Entry 8G5G (electron microscopy, 2.94 A resolution); this record covers chains A and H of the 7 polymer chains in the assembly.

Chain A:
Protein: Gamma-aminobutyric acid receptor subunit alpha-1
Source organism: Mus musculus
Reference sequence: P62812 (GBRA1_MOUSE); residues -26 to 428 here correspond to UniProt positions 1-455 (UniProt number = residue number + 27)
Chain sequence (455 residues; numbered -26 to 428; the number before each row is that of its first residue; numbers below 1 keep their minus sign (Met-26 is residue -26)):
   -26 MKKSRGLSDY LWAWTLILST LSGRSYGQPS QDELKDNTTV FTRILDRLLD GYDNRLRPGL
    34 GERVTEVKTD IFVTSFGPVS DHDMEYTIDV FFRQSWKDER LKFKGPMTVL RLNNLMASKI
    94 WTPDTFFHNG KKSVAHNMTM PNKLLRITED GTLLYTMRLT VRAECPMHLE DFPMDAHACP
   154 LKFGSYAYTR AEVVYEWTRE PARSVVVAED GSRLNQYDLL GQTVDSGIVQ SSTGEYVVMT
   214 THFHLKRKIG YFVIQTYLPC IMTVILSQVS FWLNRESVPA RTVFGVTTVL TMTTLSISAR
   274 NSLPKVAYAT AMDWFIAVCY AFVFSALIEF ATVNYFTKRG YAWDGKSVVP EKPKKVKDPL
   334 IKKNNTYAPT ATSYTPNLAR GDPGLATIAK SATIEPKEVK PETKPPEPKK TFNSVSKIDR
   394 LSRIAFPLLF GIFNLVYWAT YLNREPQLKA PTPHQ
Unresolved in the structure: -26 to 8, 319-382, 417-428
Cystine bridges: Cys138-Cys152
Covalent attachments: glycan linked to Asn110
Residues lining bound ligands:
  - gamma-amino-butanoic acid (ABU): Phe64, Arg66, Leu117, Thr129
  - PIO ([(2R)-2-octanoyloxy-3-[oxidanyl-[(1R,2R,3S,4R,5R,6S)-2,3,6-tris(oxidanyl)-4,5-diphosphonooxy-cyclohexyl]oxy-phosphoryl]oxy-propyl] octanoate): Arg248, Ser298, Glu302, Thr305, Val306, Phe309, Lys311, Arg312, Asn386, Ser387, Ser389, Lys390, Ile391, Leu394, Phe399
  - allopregnanolone (Y4B): Ile238, Gln241, Val242, Trp245, Pro400
Swiss-Prot annotation at these positions:
  - binding site (4-aminobutanoate): Arg66, Thr129
  - glycosylation (N-linked (GlcNAc...) asparagine): Asn10, Asn110
From the paper describing this entry:
  - specificity-determining residues: Ser204 (proposed by the authors, not directly observed)

Chain H:
Protein: Heavy Chain of 8E3 Fab
Source organism: Mus musculus
Notes: antibody fragment or engineered binder
Chain sequence (223 residues; numbered 1 to 218 plus 5 insertion-coded residues; the number before each row is that of its first residue; a row labelled like 82A-82C holds insertion residues (82A, then the next letters in order)):
     1 EIQLQQSGPE LVKPGTSVKV SCKASGYSFT DYNMYWVKQS HGKSLEWIGY ID
   52A P
    53 YNADTTYNRE FKGKATLTVD KSSSTAFMHL
82A-82C NSL
    83 TSEDSAVYYC ARKRNNFY
  100A F
   101 DYWGQGTPLT VSSAKTTPPS VYPLAPGCGD TTGSSVTLGC LVKGYFPESV TVTWNSGSLS
   161 SSVHTFPALL QSGLYTMSSS VTVPSSTWPS QTVTCSVAHP ASSTTVDKKS AALEVLFQ
Unresolved in the structure: 113-218
Cystine bridges: Cys22-Cys92

How chain A and chain H interact:
Residue-residue contacts (13; chain A residue first):
  Glu39(A) - Arg96(H)  salt bridge
  Lys41(A) - Asp31(H)
  Thr121(A) - Tyr53(H)
  Glu122(A) - Tyr53(H)
  Asp123(A) - Tyr53(H)  hydrogen bond
  Glu169(A) - Asn97(H)
  Glu169(A) - Asn98(H)
  Trp170(A) - Asn98(H)  hydrogen bond (backbone-side chain)
  Arg172(A) - Asn98(H)
  Glu173(A) - Tyr35(H)  hydrogen bond
  Glu173(A) - Tyr50(H)  hydrogen bond
  Pro174(A) - Asn98(H)
  Ser199(A) - Phe99(H)
Other interface residues (no listed pair), chain H (9 interface residues in all): Lys95

Summary:
11 residues of chain A and 9 residues of chain H are in contact, with 4 hydrogen bonds and 1 salt bridge.
Among the polar pairs are Glu39(A)-Arg96(H), Asp123(A)-Tyr53(H) and Trp170(A)-Asn98(H). Chain A binds compound
PIO, allopregnanolone and gamma-amino-butanoic acid. N-acetylglucosamine is covalently linked to Asn110(A).
The paper reports the specificity determinant Ser204(A).
Here chain A is Gamma-aminobutyric acid receptor subunit alpha-1 and chain H is Heavy Chain of 8E3 Fab, both
from Mus musculus. Entry 8G5G (Native GABA-A receptor from the mouse brain, meta-alpha1-alpha3-beta2-gamma2
subtype, in complex with GABA, Zolpidem, and endogenous ...) was determined by electron microscopy together
with 8FOI, 8G4N, 8G4O, 8G4X, 8G5F and 8G5H from the same study.
